4FFB - chains B and C of the 3 polymer chains in the assembly; structure by X-ray diffraction, 2.88 A resolution.

Chain B:
Molecule: Tubulin beta chain
From: Saccharomyces cerevisiae
Notes: EC 3.6.5.6
UniProtKB: P02557 (TBB_YEAST); residues 1-457 here = UniProt positions 1-457
Sequence (463 residues; each row starts with the number of its first residue):
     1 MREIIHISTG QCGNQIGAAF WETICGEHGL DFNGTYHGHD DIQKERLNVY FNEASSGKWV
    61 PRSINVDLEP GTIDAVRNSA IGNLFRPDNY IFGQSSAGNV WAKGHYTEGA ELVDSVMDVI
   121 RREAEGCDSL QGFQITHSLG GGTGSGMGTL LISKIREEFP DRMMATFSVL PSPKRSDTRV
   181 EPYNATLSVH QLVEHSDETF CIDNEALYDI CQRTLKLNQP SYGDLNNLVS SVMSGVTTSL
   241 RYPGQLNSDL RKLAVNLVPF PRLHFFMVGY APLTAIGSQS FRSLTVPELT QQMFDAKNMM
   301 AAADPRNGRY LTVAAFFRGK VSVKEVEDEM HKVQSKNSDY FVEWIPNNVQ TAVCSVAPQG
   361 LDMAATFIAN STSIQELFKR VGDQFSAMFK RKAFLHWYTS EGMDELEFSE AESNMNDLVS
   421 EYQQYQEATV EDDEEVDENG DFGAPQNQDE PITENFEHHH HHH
Disordered / not traced: 36-38, 175-177, 278-282, 433-463
Construct notes: engineered mutation Arg175 (Thr in P02557), Arg179 (Val in P02557); expression tag (458-463)
Ligand contacts: GTP (guanosine-5'-triphosphate): Gly10, Gln11, Cys12, Gln15, Ile16, Asp67, Glu69, Ser96, Ala97, Gly98, Asn99, Ser138, Gly140, Gly141, Gly142, Thr143, Gly144, Val169, Pro171, Glu181, Asn204, Leu207, Tyr222, Leu225, Asn226
Swiss-Prot annotation at these positions:
  - binding site (GTP): Gln11, Glu69, Ser138, Gly142, Thr143, Gly144, Asn204, Asn226
  - binding site (Mg(2+)): Glu69
  - modified residue (Phosphoserine): Ser278, Ser280
  - mutagenesis: Val100 (V100N: Becomes sensitive to rhizoxin), Lys390 (K390Q: Decreased microtubule stability), Glu421 (E421K: Increased microtubule polymerization and depolymerization rates. Increased microtubule stability. Decreased kinesin KIP3 subcellular location at microtubule plus ends)

Chain C:
Molecule: Protein STU2
From: Saccharomyces cerevisiae
Notes: fragment: TOG1 domain
UniProtKB: P46675 (STU2_YEAST); residue numbers follow UniProt; this construct covers 1-272
Sequence (278 residues; each row starts with the number of its first residue):
     1 MSGEEEVDYT TLPLEERLTY KLWKARLEAY KELNQLFRNS VGDISRDDNI QIYWRDPTLF
    61 AQYITDSNVV AQEQAIVALN SLIDAFASSS LKNAHNITLI STWTPLLVEK GLTSSRATTK
   121 TQSMSCILSL CGLDTSITQS VELVIPFFEK KLPKLIAAAA NCVYELMAAF GLTNVNVQTF
   181 LPELLKHVPQ LAGHGDRNVR SQTMNLIVEI YKVTGNNSDL LEEILFKKLK PIQVKDLHKL
   241 FAKVGDEPSS SKMLFEWEKR ELEKKRSQEE EAHHHHHH
Disordered / not traced: 1-10, 41-50, 88-90, 214-224, 247-253, 273-278
Construct notes: expression tag (273-278)
Reported in the primary citation:
  - mutagenesis - K21A: unchanged binding to alphabeta-tubulin
  - mutagenesis - K21A: unchanged growth
  - mutagenesis - W23A, V69D, R200A: decreased growth

Chain B / chain C interface:
Contacting residue pairs (14; chain B residue first):
  Tyr106(B) - Asn68(C)  hydrogen bond (backbone-side chain)
  Tyr106(B) - Val70(C)  hydrophobic
  Tyr106(B) - Arg116(C)
  Thr107(B) - Trp23(C)
  Glu157(B) - Leu152(C)
  Glu157(B) - Lys154(C)  salt bridge
  Glu158(B) - Lys151(C)  hydrogen bond (backbone-side chain)
  Pro160(B) - Lys151(C)
  Pro160(B) - Leu152(C)  hydrophobic
  Pro160(B) - Pro153(C)
  Ser400(B) - Lys24(C)  hydrogen bond (backbone-side chain)
  Glu401(B) - Trp23(C)
  Gly402(B) - Trp23(C)
  Gly402(B) - Val70(C)
Also at the interface, not in a pair above, chain B (10 interface residues in all): Arg156, Phe159
The authors on this interface:
  - hot spots on chain B (mutagenesis) - T107E: decreased binding to Protein STU2 (chain C)
  - hot spots on chain C (mutagenesis) - W23A: decreased binding to alphabeta-tubulin

Summary:
10 residues of chain B face 9 of chain C across their interface; the contacts include 3 hydrogen bonds and 1
salt bridge. Polar contacts include Glu157(B)-Lys154(C), Tyr106(B)-Asn68(C) and Glu158(B)-Lys151(C). From the
paper: W23A, V69D and R200A of chain C reduce growth; T107E of chain B reduces binding to Protein STU2 (chain
C).
Chain B is Tubulin beta chain and chain C is Protein STU2, both from Saccharomyces cerevisiae; the structure,
A TOG:alpha/beta-tubulin Complex Structure Reveals Conformation-Based Mechanisms For a Microtubule Polymerase,
was determined by X-ray diffraction.
